4ZWY - chain A; structure by X-ray diffraction, 1.50 A resolution.

== Chain A ==
Molecule: Carbonic anhydrase 2
From: Homo sapiens
Notes: EC 4.2.1.1
UniProt: P00918 (CAH2_HUMAN); the author numbering skips numbers that UniProt does not, so the offset changes along the chain: 4-125 = UniProt 4-125; 127-261 = UniProt 126-260
Amino-acid sequence (257 residues; numbered 4 to 261; 1 number in that range is skipped by the numbering (no residue carries it; nothing is unmodelled there); the number before each row is that of its first residue):
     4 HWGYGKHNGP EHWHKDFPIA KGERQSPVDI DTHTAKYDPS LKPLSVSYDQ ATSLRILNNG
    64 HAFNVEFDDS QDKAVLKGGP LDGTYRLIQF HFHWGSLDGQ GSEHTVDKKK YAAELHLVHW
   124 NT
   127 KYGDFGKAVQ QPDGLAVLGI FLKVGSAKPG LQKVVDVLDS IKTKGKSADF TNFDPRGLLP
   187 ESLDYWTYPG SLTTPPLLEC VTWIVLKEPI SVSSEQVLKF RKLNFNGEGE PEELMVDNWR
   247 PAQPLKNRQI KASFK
Swiss-Prot annotation at these positions:
  - active site: His64 (Proton donor/acceptor)
  - binding site (Zn(2+)): His94, His96, His119
  - binding site (substrate): Thr199, Thr200
  - site: Tyr7 (Fine-tunes the proton-transfer properties of H-64), Asn62 (Fine-tunes the proton-transfer properties of H-64), Asn67 (Fine-tunes the proton-transfer properties of H-64), Gln92 (Involved in the binding of some activators, including histamine and L-histidine)
  - modified residue (Phosphoserine): Ser166, Ser173
Bound ions: Zn2+: His94, His96, His119 (together with 4SN)
Small-molecule neighbours: 4SN ((6S)-1,3,4,5-tetra-O-acetyl-2,6-anhydro-6-{[5-(sulfamoyloxy)pentyl]sulfamoyl}-L-altritol): His4, Trp5, Phe20, Gln92, His94, His96, Glu106, His119, Val121, Phe131, Gly132, Val135, Leu141, Val143, Ser197, Leu198, Thr199, Thr200, Pro201, Pro202, Leu204, Trp209
What the authors report for this chain:
  - binding site for 4SN: Phe131
  - catalytic residues: His64 (citing earlier work)
  - specificity-determining residues: Phe131 (proposed by the authors, not directly observed)

== Overview ==
Chain A binds compound 4SN. The Zn2+ site is built by His94, His96 and His119. Curated annotation (UniProt)
lists active-site residue His64, 3 Zn2+-binding residues and substrate-binding residues Thr199 and Thr200.
From the paper: the catalytic residue His64; a binding site for 4SN at Phe131.
Chain A is Carbonic anhydrase 2 (Homo sapiens); the structure, Human Carbonic Anhydrase II in complex with a
glucosyl sulfamate inhibitor, was determined by X-ray diffraction (same publication as 4ZWX, 4ZX0, 4ZX1 and
4ZWZ).
